6QKR - chain A; structure by X-ray diffraction, 2.20 A resolution.

Chain A:
Molecule: NCR
From: bacterium enrichment culture clone N47
UniProt: E1YD54 (E1YD54_9DELT); residue numbers follow UniProt; this construct covers 1-670
Chain sequence (714 residues; each row starts with the number of its first residue):
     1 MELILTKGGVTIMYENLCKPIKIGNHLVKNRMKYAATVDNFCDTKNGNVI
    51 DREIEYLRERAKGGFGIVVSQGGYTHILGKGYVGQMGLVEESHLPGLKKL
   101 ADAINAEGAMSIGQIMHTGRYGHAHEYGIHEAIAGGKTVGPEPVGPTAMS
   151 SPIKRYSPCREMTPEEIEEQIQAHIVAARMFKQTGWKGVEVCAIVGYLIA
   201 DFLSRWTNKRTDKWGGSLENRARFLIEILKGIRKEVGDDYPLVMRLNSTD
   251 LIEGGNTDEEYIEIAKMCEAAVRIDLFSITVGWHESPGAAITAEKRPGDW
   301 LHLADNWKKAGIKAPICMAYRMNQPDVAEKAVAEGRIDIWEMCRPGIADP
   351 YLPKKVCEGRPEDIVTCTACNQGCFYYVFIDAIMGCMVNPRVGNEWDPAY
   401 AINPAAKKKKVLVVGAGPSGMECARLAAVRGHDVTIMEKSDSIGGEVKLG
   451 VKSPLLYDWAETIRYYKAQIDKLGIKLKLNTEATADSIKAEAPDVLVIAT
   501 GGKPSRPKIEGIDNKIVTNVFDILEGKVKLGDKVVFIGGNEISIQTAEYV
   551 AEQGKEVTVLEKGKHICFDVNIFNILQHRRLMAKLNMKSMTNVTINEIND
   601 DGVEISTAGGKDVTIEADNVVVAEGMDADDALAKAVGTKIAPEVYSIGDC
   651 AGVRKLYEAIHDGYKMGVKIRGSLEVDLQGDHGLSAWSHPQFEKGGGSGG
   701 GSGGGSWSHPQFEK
Not modelled in the structure: 1-12, 673-714
Differences from the reference sequence: expression tag (671-714)
Disulfide bonds: Cys18-Cys357
Ion coordination: 4Fe-4S cluster Fe: Cys367, Cys370, Cys374, Cys386
Small-molecule neighbours:
  - FAD (flavin-adenine dinucleotide): Val414, Gly415, Ala416, Gly417, Pro418, Ser419, Gly420, Met437, Glu438, Lys439, Ser440, Gly444, Gly445, Glu446, Val447, Leu449, Gly450, Leu456, Trp459, Thr481, Glu482, Ala483, Ala499, Thr500, Gly501, Gly502, Val520, Phe521, Leu524, Glu541, Ile542, Gln545, Thr546, Met626, Asp629, Leu632, Ile647, Gly648, Asp649, Arg654, Lys655, Leu656, Tyr657, Ala659
  - FMN (flavin mononucleotide): Ala35, Ala36, Thr37, Val38, Gln71, Gly72, Gln114, Met116, Cys192, Ile194, Arg245, Ile291, Ala319, Tyr320, Arg321, Met322, Met342, Cys343, Arg344, Pro345, Ile347, Cys374, Phe375, Val378, Met384
  - J5H (S-[2-[3-[[(2R)-4-[[[(2R,3S,4R,5R)-5-(6-aminopurin-9-yl)-4-oxidanyl-3-phosphonooxy-oxolan-2-yl]methoxy-oxidanyl-phosphoryl]oxy-oxidanyl-phosphoryl]oxy-3,3-dimethyl-2-oxidanyl-butanoyl]amino]propanoylamino]ethyl] naphthalene-2-carbothioate): Val38, Tyr82, Ile153, Lys154, Arg155, Ile194, Val195, Tyr197, Val281, Gly282, Trp283, His284, Glu285, Ser286, Pro287, Ala290, Ile291, Tyr320, Phe375, Phe379, Ile572, Phe573, Ile575, Leu576, Arg579
  - 4Fe-4S cluster (SF4): Arg344, Ile347, Ala348, Cys367, Thr368, Ala369, Cys370, Asn371, Gln372, Gly373, Cys374, Gly385, Cys386, Met387, Val388
Reported in the primary citation:
  - binding site for J5H: Tyr82, Ile194, Val195, Tyr197, Gly282, His284, Tyr320, Phe375, Phe379
  - catalytic residues: Gly81, His123, Arg155, Tyr156, Tyr197, Asn247, Thr280, Gly282, Tyr320
  - contacts within the chain: Tyr82-Tyr197 (hydrogen bond), Tyr197-His284 (hydrogen bond)
  - catalytic residues: Tyr82 (from molecular simulation)

In short:
Bound to chain A: 4Fe-4S cluster, flavin-adenine dinucleotide, flavin mononucleotide and compound J5H. The
4Fe-4S cluster Fe site is built by Cys367, Cys370, Cys374 and Cys386. The paper reports catalytic residues
Gly81, His123 and Arg155 among others; a binding site for J5H at Tyr82, Ile194 and Val195 among others.
Chain A is NCR (bacterium enrichment culture clone N47); the structure, 2-Naphthoyl-CoA
Reductase-2-Naphthoyl-CoA complex(NCR-NCoA-soaked complex), was determined by X-ray diffraction together with
6QKG and 6QKX from the same study.
